Entry 3D5I (X-ray diffraction, 2.20 A resolution); this record covers chain A.

[Chain A]
Name: Ribonuclease
Source organism: Streptomyces aureofaciens
Notes: EC 3.1.4.8
UniProtKB: Q53752 (Q53752_STRAU); residues 1-97 here correspond to UniProt positions 67-163 (UniProt number = residue number + 66)
Sequence (97 residues; row label = number of the first residue in the row):
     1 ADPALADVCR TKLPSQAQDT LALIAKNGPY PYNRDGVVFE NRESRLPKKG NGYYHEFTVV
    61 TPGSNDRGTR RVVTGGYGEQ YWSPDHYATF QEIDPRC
Unresolved in the structure: 1-3, 64-65
Disulfide bonds: C9-C97

[Overview]
Chain A is Ribonuclease (Streptomyces aureofaciens); the structure, Crystal structure of ribonuclease Sa2 with
exo-2',3'-cyclophosphorotioate, was determined by X-ray diffraction together with 3DGY, 3DH2, 3D4A and 3D5G
from the same study.
